PDB entry 2JA8 | X-ray diffraction, 3.80 A resolution | chains A and B of the 15 polymer chains in the assembly

[Chain A]
Molecule: DNA-directed RNA polymerase II largest subunit
Organism: Saccharomyces cerevisiae
Notes: EC 2.7.7.6
Reference sequence: P04050 (RPB1_YEAST); numbering as in UniProt (aligned over 1-1733)
Sequence (1733 residues; row label = number of the first residue in the row):
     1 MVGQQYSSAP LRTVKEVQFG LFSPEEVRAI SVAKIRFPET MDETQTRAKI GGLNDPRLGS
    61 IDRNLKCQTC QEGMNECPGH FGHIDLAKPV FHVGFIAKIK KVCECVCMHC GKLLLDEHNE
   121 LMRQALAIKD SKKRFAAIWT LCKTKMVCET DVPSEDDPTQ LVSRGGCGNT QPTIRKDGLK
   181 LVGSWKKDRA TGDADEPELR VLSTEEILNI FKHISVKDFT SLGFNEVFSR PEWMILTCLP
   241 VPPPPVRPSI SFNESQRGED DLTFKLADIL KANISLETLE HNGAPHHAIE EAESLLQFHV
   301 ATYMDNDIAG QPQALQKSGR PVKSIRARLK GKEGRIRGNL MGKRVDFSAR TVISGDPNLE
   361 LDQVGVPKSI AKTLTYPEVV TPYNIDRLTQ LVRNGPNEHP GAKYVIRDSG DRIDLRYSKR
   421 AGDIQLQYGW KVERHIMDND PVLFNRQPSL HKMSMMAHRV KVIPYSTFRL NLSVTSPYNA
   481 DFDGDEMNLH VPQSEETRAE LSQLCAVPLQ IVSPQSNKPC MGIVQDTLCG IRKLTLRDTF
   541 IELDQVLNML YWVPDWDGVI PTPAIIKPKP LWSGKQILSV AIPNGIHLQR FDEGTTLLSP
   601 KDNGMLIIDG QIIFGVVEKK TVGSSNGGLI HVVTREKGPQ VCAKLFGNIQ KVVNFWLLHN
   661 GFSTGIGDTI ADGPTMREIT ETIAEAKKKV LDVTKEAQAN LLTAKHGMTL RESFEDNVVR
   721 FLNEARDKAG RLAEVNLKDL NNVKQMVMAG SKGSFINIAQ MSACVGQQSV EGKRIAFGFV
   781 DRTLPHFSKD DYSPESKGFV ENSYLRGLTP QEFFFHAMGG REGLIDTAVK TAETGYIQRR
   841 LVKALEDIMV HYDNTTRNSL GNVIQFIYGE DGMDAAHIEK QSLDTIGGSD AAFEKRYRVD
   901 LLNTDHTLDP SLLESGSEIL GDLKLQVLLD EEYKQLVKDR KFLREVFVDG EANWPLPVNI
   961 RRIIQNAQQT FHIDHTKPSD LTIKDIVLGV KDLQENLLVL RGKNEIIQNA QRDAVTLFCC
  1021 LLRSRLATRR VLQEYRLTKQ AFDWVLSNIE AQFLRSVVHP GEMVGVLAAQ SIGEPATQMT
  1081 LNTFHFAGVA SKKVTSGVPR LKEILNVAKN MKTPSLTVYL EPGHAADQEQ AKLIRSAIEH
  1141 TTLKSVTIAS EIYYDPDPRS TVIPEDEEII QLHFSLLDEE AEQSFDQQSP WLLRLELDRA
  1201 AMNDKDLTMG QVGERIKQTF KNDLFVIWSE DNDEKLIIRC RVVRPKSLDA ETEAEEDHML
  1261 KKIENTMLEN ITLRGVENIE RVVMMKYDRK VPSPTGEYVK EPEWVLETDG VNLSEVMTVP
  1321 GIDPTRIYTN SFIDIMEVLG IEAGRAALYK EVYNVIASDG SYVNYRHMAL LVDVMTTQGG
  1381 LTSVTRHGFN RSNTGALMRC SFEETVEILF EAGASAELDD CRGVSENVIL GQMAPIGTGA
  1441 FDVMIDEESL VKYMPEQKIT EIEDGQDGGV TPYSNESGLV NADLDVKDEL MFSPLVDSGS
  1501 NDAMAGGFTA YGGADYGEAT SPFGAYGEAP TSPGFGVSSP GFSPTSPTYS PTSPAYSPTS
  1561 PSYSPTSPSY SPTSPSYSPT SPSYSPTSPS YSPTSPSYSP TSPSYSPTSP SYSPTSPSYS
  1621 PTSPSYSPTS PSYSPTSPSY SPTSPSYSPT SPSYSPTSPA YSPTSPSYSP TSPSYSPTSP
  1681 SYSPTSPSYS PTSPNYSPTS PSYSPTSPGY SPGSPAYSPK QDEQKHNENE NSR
Disordered / not traced: 1, 190-194, 1082-1091, 1177-1186, 1246-1253, 1456-1733
UniProt features mapped onto this chain:
  - region: Pro-248 to Asp-260 (Lid loop), Asn-306 to Lys-323 (Rudder loop), Pro-810 to Glu-822 (Bridging helix)
  - binding site (Zn(2+)): Cys-67, Cys-70, Cys-77, His-80, Cys-107, Cys-110, Cys-148, Cys-167
  - binding site (Mg(2+)): Asp-481, Asp-483, Asp-485
  - modified residue: Thr-1471 (Phosphothreonine)
  - cross-link (Glycyl lysine isopeptide (Lys-Gly)): Lys-695 (interchain with G-Cter in ubiquitin), Lys-1246 (interchain with G-Cter in ubiquitin), Lys-1350 (interchain with G-Cter in ubiquitin)
  - natural variant: Ser-1653 to Pro-1659 (deletion: In strain: A364A)
  - mutagenesis: Lys-1246 (K1246R: Impairs ubiquitination during transcription stress)
Bound ions: Zn2+ site 1: Cys-77, His-80; Zn2+ site 2: Cys-110, Cys-167; Mg2+: Asp-481, Asp-483, Asp-485 (shared with 1 residue of chain P)

[Chain B]
Molecule: DNA-directed RNA polymerase II 140 kDa polypeptide
Organism: Saccharomyces cerevisiae
Notes: EC 2.7.7.6
Reference sequence: P08518 (RPB2_YEAST); residues 1-1224 here = UniProt positions 1-1224
Sequence (1224 residues; numbered 1 to 1224; the number before each row is that of its first residue):
     1 MSDLANSEKY YDEDPYGFED ESAPITAEDS WAVISAFFRE KGLVSQQLDS FNQFVDYTLQ
    61 DIICEDSTLI LEQLAQHTTE SDNISRKYEI SFGKIYVTKP MVNESDGVTH ALYPQEARLR
   121 NLTYSSGLFV DVKKRTYEAI DVPGRELKYE LIAEESEDDS ESGKVFIGRL PIMLRSKNCY
   181 LSEATESDLY KLKECPFDMG GYFIINGSEK VLIAQERSAG NIVQVFKKAA PSPISHVAEI
   241 RSALEKGSRF ISTLQVKLYG REGSSARTIK ATLPYIKQDI PIVIIFRALG IIPDGEILEH
   301 ICYDVNDWQM LEMLKPCVED GFVIQDRETA LDFIGRRGTA LGIKKEKRIQ YAKDILQKEF
   361 LPHITQLEGF ESRKAFFLGY MINRLLLCAL DRKDQDDRDH FGKKRLDLAG PLLAQLFKTL
   421 FKKLTKDIFR YMQRTVEEAH DFNMKLAINA KTITSGLKYA LATGNWGEQK KAMSSRAGVS
   481 QVLNRYTYSS TLSHLRRTNT PIGRDGKLAK PRQLHNTHWG LVCPAETPEG QACGLVKNLS
   541 LMSCISVGTD PMPIITFLSE WGMEPLEDYV PHQSPDATRV FVNGVWHGVH RNPARLMETL
   601 RTLRRKGDIN PEVSMIRDIR EKELKIFTDA GRVYRPLFIV EDDESLGHKE LKVRKGHIAK
   661 LMATEYQDIE GGFEDVEEYT WSSLLNEGLV EYIDAEEEES ILIAMQPEDL EPAEANEEND
   721 LDVDPAKRIR VSHHATTFTH CEIHPSMILG VAASIIPFPD HNQSPRNTYQ SAMGKQAMGV
   781 FLTNYNVRMD TMANILYYPQ KPLGTTRAME YLKFRELPAG QNAIVAIACY SGYNQEDSMI
   841 MNQSSIDRGL FRSLFFRSYM DQEKKYGMSI TETFEKPQRT NTLRMKHGTY DKLDDDGLIA
   901 PGVRVSGEDV IIGKTTPISP DEEELGQRTA YHSKRDASTP LRSTENGIVD QVLVTTNQDG
   961 LKFVKVRVRT TKIPQIGDKF ASRHGQKGTI GITYRREDMP FTAEGIVPDL IINPHAIPSR
  1021 MTVAHLIECL LSKVAALSGN EGDASPFTDI TVEGISKLLR EHGYQSRGFE VMYNGHTGKK
  1081 LMAQIFFGPT YYQRLRHMVD DKIHARARGP MQVLTRQPVE GRSRDGGLRF GEMERDCMIA
  1141 HGAASFLKER LMEASDAFRV HICGICGLMT VIAKLNHNQF ECKGCDNKID IYQIHIPYAA
  1201 KLLFQELMAM NITPRLYTDR SRDF
Disordered / not traced: 1-17, 71-89, 134-163, 438-445, 503-509, 669-677, 716-721, 920-932
Bound ions: Zn2+: Cys-1166, Cys-1182, Cys-1185

[How chain A and chain B interact]
Residue-residue contacts (390; chain A residue first):
  Val-2(A) / Ala-1157(B)
  Val-2(A) / Phe-1158(B)
  Val-2(A) / Arg-1159(B)
  Val-2(A) / His-1195(B)
  Gln-4(A) / Arg-1159(B)
  Gln-5(A) / Arg-1159(B)  hydrogen bond (backbone-side chain)
  Gln-5(A) / Leu-1175(B)
  Ser-7(A) / His-1161(B)
  Ser-7(A) / Leu-1175(B)
  Ser-7(A) / Gln-1193(B)  hydrogen bond
  Ser-8(A) / Asn-1178(B)  hydrogen bond
  Ser-8(A) / Phe-1180(B)
  Ala-9(A) / His-1161(B)
  Ala-9(A) / Phe-1180(B)  hydrophobic
  Ala-9(A) / Gln-1193(B)
  Pro-10(A) / Ile-1191(B)
  Pro-10(A) / Tyr-1192(B)
  Pro-10(A) / Gln-1193(B)  hydrogen bond (backbone-backbone)
  Leu-11(A) / Gln-1193(B)
  Leu-11(A) / His-1195(B)
  Arg-12(A) / Tyr-1192(B)  hydrogen bond
  Arg-12(A) / Gln-1193(B)  hydrogen bond (backbone-backbone)
  Arg-12(A) / Ile-1194(B)
  Arg-12(A) / Thr-1218(B)
  Arg-12(A) / Asp-1219(B)
  Thr-13(A) / Thr-1218(B)
  Val-14(A) / Leu-1216(B)  hydrophobic
  Val-14(A) / Tyr-1217(B)
  Lys-15(A) / Tyr-1217(B)  hydrogen bond (backbone-backbone)
  Lys-15(A) / Thr-1218(B)
  Lys-15(A) / Asp-1219(B)
  Lys-15(A) / Arg-1220(B)  hydrogen bond (backbone-side chain)
  Glu-16(A) / Arg-1215(B)
  Glu-16(A) / Leu-1216(B)
  Glu-16(A) / Tyr-1217(B)  hydrogen bond (backbone-backbone)
  Glu-16(A) / Asp-1219(B)
  Glu-16(A) / Arg-1220(B)
  Glu-16(A) / Ser-1221(B)  hydrogen bond (side chain-backbone)
  Glu-16(A) / Arg-1222(B)  hydrogen bond (side chain-backbone)
  Val-17(A) / Arg-1215(B)
  Gln-18(A) / Thr-1213(B)
  Gln-18(A) / Pro-1214(B)
  Gln-18(A) / Arg-1215(B)  hydrogen bond (backbone-backbone)
  Phe-19(A) / Thr-1213(B)
  Phe-19(A) / Pro-1214(B)  hydrophobic
  Gly-20(A) / Ile-1212(B)
  Gly-20(A) / Thr-1213(B)  hydrogen bond (backbone-backbone)
  Leu-21(A) / Asn-1211(B)
  Leu-21(A) / Thr-1213(B)  hydrogen bond (backbone-side chain)
  Phe-22(A) / Met-1208(B)  hydrophobic
  Phe-22(A) / Asn-1211(B)  hydrogen bond (backbone-backbone)
  Phe-22(A) / Thr-1213(B)
  Glu-26(A) / Leu-1168(B)
  Glu-26(A) / Arg-1215(B)  salt bridge
  Ala-29(A) / Gly-1184(B)
  Ile-30(A) / Leu-1168(B)  hydrophobic
  Ile-30(A) / Thr-1170(B)
  Ile-30(A) / Lys-1183(B)
  Arg-63(A) / Arg-884(B)
  Gln-68(A) / Ile-1172(B)
  Thr-69(A) / Lys-1174(B)
  Cys-70(A) / Ala-1173(B)
  Gln-71(A) / Asn-1176(B)  hydrogen bond
  Glu-72(A) / Lys-1174(B)
  Glu-72(A) / Leu-1175(B)
  Met-74(A) / Arg-1116(B)
  Asn-75(A) / Arg-1116(B)
  Glu-76(A) / Arg-1159(B)  salt bridge
  Glu-76(A) / Leu-1175(B)
  Pro-78(A) / Lys-1201(B)
  Gly-79(A) / Lys-1201(B)
  Gly-79(A) / Gln-1205(B)
  Phe-81(A) / Gln-1205(B)
  Phe-81(A) / Met-1208(B)  hydrophobic
  Phe-81(A) / Ala-1209(B)
  His-92(A) / Met-1210(B)  hydrogen bond (side chain-backbone)
  Pro-240(A) / Met-1208(B)
  Pro-240(A) / Ala-1209(B)
  Pro-240(A) / Asn-1211(B)
  Pro-242(A) / Ala-1209(B)
  Pro-245(A) / Leu-1114(B)
  Pro-245(A) / Tyr-1198(B)
  Pro-245(A) / Lys-1201(B)
  Val-246(A) / Leu-1114(B)
  Val-246(A) / Gln-1205(B)
  Pro-248(A) / Leu-1114(B)
  Asn-253(A) / Arg-884(B)  hydrogen bond
  Asn-253(A) / Arg-935(B)
  Glu-254(A) / Arg-935(B)  salt bridge
  Ser-255(A) / Ile-918(B)
  Tyr-303(A) / Ala-1209(B)
  Met-304(A) / Met-1210(B)  hydrophobic
  Leu-315(A) / Lys-471(B)
  Gly-319(A) / Lys-471(B)
  Ile-325(A) / Glu-1206(B)
  Ile-325(A) / Ala-1209(B)  hydrophobic
  Ile-325(A) / Met-1210(B)  hydrophobic
  Arg-328(A) / Glu-1206(B)  salt bridge
  Leu-329(A) / Leu-1203(B)  hydrophobic
  Leu-329(A) / Glu-1206(B)
  Leu-329(A) / Leu-1207(B)  hydrophobic
  Leu-329(A) / Met-1210(B)  hydrophobic
  Arg-335(A) / Leu-1114(B)
  Arg-335(A) / Ala-1199(B)
  Arg-335(A) / Leu-1202(B)
  Arg-335(A) / Glu-1206(B)  salt bridge
  Ile-336(A) / Leu-1203(B)  hydrophobic
  Arg-337(A) / Glu-1132(B)  salt bridge
  Gly-338(A) / Arg-1129(B)  hydrogen bond (backbone-side chain)
  Asn-339(A) / Thr-1115(B)  hydrogen bond
  Asn-339(A) / Gln-1117(B)  hydrogen bond
  Asn-339(A) / Asp-1156(B)
  Asn-339(A) / Ala-1199(B)
  Leu-340(A) / Pro-1197(B)  hydrophobic
  Leu-340(A) / Ala-1199(B)  hydrophobic
  Leu-340(A) / Ala-1200(B)
  Leu-340(A) / Leu-1203(B)  hydrophobic
  Met-341(A) / Arg-1135(B)
  Gly-342(A) / Arg-1129(B)
  Gly-342(A) / Phe-1130(B)
  Lys-343(A) / Gln-1117(B)
  Lys-343(A) / Arg-1129(B)
  Lys-343(A) / Phe-1130(B)  hydrogen bond (backbone-backbone)
  Lys-343(A) / Leu-1151(B)  hydrogen bond (side chain-backbone)
  Lys-343(A) / Ser-1155(B)
  Lys-343(A) / Asp-1156(B)  salt bridge
  Lys-343(A) / Pro-1197(B)
  Arg-344(A) / Gln-1117(B)
  Arg-344(A) / Pro-1118(B)
  Arg-344(A) / Val-1119(B)
  Arg-344(A) / Glu-1120(B)  salt bridge
  Arg-344(A) / Gly-1127(B)
  Arg-344(A) / Leu-1128(B)
  Arg-344(A) / Ser-1155(B)  hydrogen bond (backbone-side chain)
  Val-345(A) / Pro-1118(B)  hydrophobic
  Val-345(A) / Gly-1127(B)
  Val-345(A) / Leu-1128(B)  hydrogen bond (backbone-backbone)
  Val-345(A) / Phe-1130(B)  hydrophobic
  Val-345(A) / Arg-1150(B)
  Val-345(A) / Ala-1154(B)
  Asp-346(A) / Arg-1106(B)  salt bridge
  Asp-346(A) / Arg-1108(B)
  Asp-346(A) / Met-1111(B)
  Asp-346(A) / Pro-1118(B)
  Asp-346(A) / Arg-1150(B)
  Asp-346(A) / Ala-1154(B)  hydrogen bond (backbone-backbone)
  Phe-347(A) / Arg-1106(B)  hydrogen bond (backbone-backbone)
  Phe-347(A) / Ala-1107(B)
  Phe-347(A) / Arg-1150(B)  hydrogen bond (backbone-side chain)
  Ser-348(A) / Ala-1105(B)
  Ser-348(A) / Arg-1106(B)  hydrogen bond (backbone-backbone)
  Ser-348(A) / Leu-1128(B)  hydrogen bond (side chain-backbone)
  Ala-349(A) / His-1104(B)
  Ala-349(A) / Ala-1105(B)  hydrophobic
  Ala-349(A) / Leu-1128(B)
  Arg-350(A) / Ile-1103(B)
  Arg-350(A) / His-1104(B)  hydrogen bond (backbone-backbone)
  Arg-350(A) / Leu-1128(B)
  Thr-351(A) / Ile-1103(B)
  Thr-351(A) / His-1104(B)
  Val-352(A) / Gly-977(B)
  Val-352(A) / Val-1099(B)  hydrophobic
  Asp-356(A) / Tyr-833(B)  hydrogen bond
  Pro-357(A) / Gly-832(B)
  Pro-357(A) / Tyr-833(B)  hydrophobic
  Asn-358(A) / Tyr-833(B)  hydrogen bond
  Ile-370(A) / Ala-1105(B)  hydrophobic
  Thr-373(A) / Ala-1105(B)
  Leu-374(A) / Arg-1106(B)
  Arg-412(A) / Arg-1108(B)
  Glu-433(A) / Arg-1108(B)  salt bridge
  Leu-443(A) / Phe-1146(B)  hydrophobic
  Gln-447(A) / Arg-1129(B)
  Gln-447(A) / Glu-1134(B)  hydrogen bond
  Ser-449(A) / Met-1133(B)
  Ser-449(A) / Glu-1134(B)  hydrogen bond
  Ser-449(A) / Cys-1137(B)
  His-451(A) / Cys-1137(B)  hydrogen bond (backbone-side chain)
  Lys-452(A) / Ala-1140(B)
  Lys-452(A) / His-1141(B)  hydrogen bond (backbone-side chain)
  Met-455(A) / Glu-1134(B)
  Met-455(A) / Met-1138(B)  hydrophobic
  Met-455(A) / His-1141(B)  hydrogen bond (backbone-side chain)
  Tyr-465(A) / Ile-976(B)  hydrophobic
  Ser-466(A) / Gln-975(B)  hydrogen bond
  Ser-466(A) / Val-1099(B)
  Ser-466(A) / Asp-1100(B)  hydrogen bond
  Ser-466(A) / Ile-1103(B)
  Thr-467(A) / Gly-977(B)
  Thr-467(A) / Val-1099(B)
  Arg-469(A) / Tyr-833(B)
  Arg-469(A) / Gly-991(B)  hydrogen bond (side chain-backbone)
  Leu-472(A) / Gln-835(B)
  Leu-472(A) / Glu-836(B)
  Thr-475(A) / Glu-836(B)
  Phe-482(A) / Gln-835(B)
  Phe-482(A) / Glu-836(B)  hydrogen bond (backbone-backbone)
  Phe-482(A) / Asp-837(B)
  Phe-482(A) / Ser-838(B)
  Phe-482(A) / Thr-989(B)  hydrogen bond (backbone-side chain)
  Asp-483(A) / Asp-837(B)
  Asp-483(A) / Lys-979(B)  hydrogen bond (backbone-side chain)
  Asp-483(A) / Lys-987(B)
  Asp-483(A) / Gly-988(B)
  Asp-483(A) / Thr-989(B)
  Gly-484(A) / Thr-989(B)
  His-490(A) / Phe-1130(B)
  His-490(A) / Arg-1150(B)  hydrogen bond
  Val-491(A) / Arg-1150(B)  hydrogen bond (backbone-side chain)
  Pro-492(A) / Glu-1149(B)
  Gln-493(A) / Glu-1149(B)  hydrogen bond (backbone-side chain)
  Ser-494(A) / Glu-1149(B)  hydrogen bond (backbone-side chain)
  Thr-497(A) / Phe-1146(B)
  Thr-497(A) / Glu-1149(B)  hydrogen bond
  Glu-500(A) / Ala-1143(B)
  Glu-500(A) / Ala-1144(B)  hydrogen bond (side chain-backbone)
  Glu-500(A) / Ser-1145(B)  hydrogen bond (side chain-backbone)
  Glu-500(A) / Phe-1146(B)  hydrogen bond (side chain-backbone)
  Leu-504(A) / His-1141(B)
  Cys-505(A) / Met-1138(B)  hydrophobic
  Cys-505(A) / His-1141(B)
  Gln-510(A) / His-1141(B)
  Val-524(A) / Gln-835(B)
  Gln-525(A) / Gln-835(B)
  Gln-525(A) / Glu-836(B)  hydrogen bond (side chain-backbone)
  Gln-525(A) / His-1015(B)
  Asp-526(A) / Cys-829(B)
  Asp-526(A) / Tyr-830(B)
  Asp-526(A) / Gly-832(B)
  Asp-526(A) / Gln-835(B)  hydrogen bond (backbone-side chain)
  Asp-526(A) / Asn-1013(B)  hydrogen bond
  Asp-526(A) / His-1015(B)  salt bridge
  Thr-527(A) / Gln-835(B)
  Cys-529(A) / His-1015(B)
  Leu-658(A) / Tyr-830(B)  hydrophobic
  Leu-658(A) / Ser-831(B)
  Leu-658(A) / Asn-1074(B)
  Leu-658(A) / His-1076(B)
  His-659(A) / Asn-1074(B)  hydrogen bond
  His-659(A) / Leu-1081(B)
  Asn-660(A) / Met-1082(B)
  Asn-660(A) / Ala-1083(B)  hydrogen bond (backbone-backbone)
  Gly-661(A) / Ala-1083(B)
  Phe-662(A) / Ile-827(B)
  Phe-662(A) / Ala-828(B)
  Phe-662(A) / Cys-829(B)  hydrogen bond (backbone-backbone)
  Phe-662(A) / Pro-1014(B)  hydrophobic
  Ser-663(A) / Ile-827(B)  hydrogen bond (side chain-backbone)
  Ser-663(A) / Pro-1014(B)
  Ser-663(A) / Gln-1084(B)
  Ser-663(A) / Ile-1085(B)
  Ser-663(A) / Phe-1086(B)  hydrogen bond (side chain-backbone)
  Thr-664(A) / Ile-827(B)
  Thr-664(A) / Phe-1086(B)
  Gly-665(A) / Leu-1026(B)
  Gly-665(A) / Phe-1086(B)
  Ile-666(A) / Leu-1026(B)
  Ile-666(A) / Leu-1030(B)  hydrophobic
  Ile-666(A) / Arg-1067(B)
  Ile-666(A) / Phe-1086(B)  hydrophobic
  Asp-668(A) / Phe-1069(B)
  Ile-670(A) / Arg-1067(B)
  Thr-680(A) / Ile-729(B)
  Met-746(A) / Pro-1014(B)
  Met-746(A) / His-1015(B)  hydrogen bond
  Met-746(A) / Pro-1018(B)  hydrophobic
  Ser-751(A) / His-1015(B)  hydrogen bond
  Lys-752(A) / His-1015(B)
  Lys-752(A) / Ser-1019(B)
  Gly-753(A) / Pro-1018(B)
  Asn-757(A) / Pro-1018(B)
  Asn-757(A) / Ser-1019(B)
  Asn-757(A) / Met-1021(B)
  Gln-760(A) / Met-1021(B)
  Met-761(A) / Met-1021(B)  hydrophobic
  Ala-776(A) / Asn-516(B)
  Gly-778(A) / His-400(B)
  Gly-778(A) / His-515(B)
  Gly-778(A) / Asn-516(B)  hydrogen bond (backbone-side chain)
  Gly-778(A) / Glu-699(B)
  Phe-779(A) / Asn-516(B)
  Phe-779(A) / Thr-517(B)
  Phe-779(A) / Glu-698(B)
  Phe-779(A) / Glu-699(B)
  Val-780(A) / Glu-699(B)  hydrogen bond (backbone-side chain)
  Arg-782(A) / Glu-698(B)
  Arg-782(A) / Glu-699(B)  hydrogen bond (side chain-backbone)
  Arg-782(A) / Ile-701(B)  hydrogen bond (side chain-backbone)
  Thr-783(A) / Asn-516(B)
  Pro-785(A) / Glu-698(B)
  Pro-785(A) / Ile-701(B)
  Pro-785(A) / Leu-702(B)
  Pro-785(A) / Ile-703(B)  hydrogen bond (backbone-backbone)
  His-786(A) / Trp-519(B)
  His-786(A) / Leu-702(B)
  His-786(A) / Ile-703(B)
  His-786(A) / Met-705(B)  hydrogen bond
  His-786(A) / Glu-742(B)  salt bridge
  Phe-787(A) / Leu-702(B)
  Lys-789(A) / Arg-620(B)
  Glu-795(A) / Val-731(B)
  Glu-801(A) / Ile-729(B)
  Asn-802(A) / Arg-728(B)
  Asn-802(A) / Ile-729(B)  hydrogen bond (side chain-backbone)
  Tyr-804(A) / His-761(B)  hydrogen bond (backbone-side chain)
  Tyr-804(A) / Asn-762(B)
  Tyr-804(A) / Gln-763(B)
  Tyr-804(A) / Met-1021(B)  hydrophobic
  Leu-805(A) / His-761(B)  hydrogen bond (backbone-side chain)
  Leu-805(A) / Val-1052(B)  hydrophobic
  Arg-806(A) / Lys-727(B)  hydrogen bond (side chain-backbone)
  Arg-806(A) / Arg-728(B)
  Arg-806(A) / Ile-729(B)
  Arg-806(A) / His-761(B)
  Gly-807(A) / Arg-728(B)
  Gly-807(A) / Asp-760(B)
  Gly-807(A) / His-761(B)
  Leu-808(A) / Arg-728(B)  hydrogen bond (backbone-side chain)
  Leu-808(A) / Asp-760(B)  hydrogen bond (backbone-backbone)
  Leu-808(A) / Phe-1047(B)
  Pro-810(A) / Trp-519(B)
  Pro-810(A) / Met-705(B)  hydrophobic
  Pro-810(A) / Pro-745(B)  hydrophobic
  Pro-810(A) / Phe-1047(B)  hydrophobic
  Phe-813(A) / Ile-748(B)  hydrophobic
  Phe-813(A) / Leu-749(B)  hydrophobic
  Phe-813(A) / Pro-759(B)
  Phe-813(A) / Phe-1047(B)  hydrophobic
  Phe-814(A) / Leu-514(B)  hydrophobic
  Phe-814(A) / His-515(B)
  Phe-814(A) / Trp-519(B)  hydrophobic
  His-816(A) / Gln-763(B)
  His-816(A) / Ser-764(B)  hydrogen bond (side chain-backbone)
  Ala-817(A) / Leu-514(B)  hydrophobic
  Ala-817(A) / Pro-524(B)  hydrophobic
  Ala-817(A) / Ser-764(B)
  Met-818(A) / Leu-514(B)
  Met-818(A) / Asn-516(B)
  Arg-821(A) / Arg-512(B)  hydrogen bond (side chain-backbone)
  Arg-821(A) / Leu-514(B)
  Arg-821(A) / Pro-524(B)  hydrogen bond (side chain-backbone)
  Arg-821(A) / Thr-527(B)
  Arg-821(A) / Gly-534(B)
  Glu-822(A) / Gln-513(B)
  Leu-824(A) / Pro-765(B)  hydrophobic
  Leu-824(A) / Thr-768(B)
  Leu-824(A) / Tyr-769(B)  hydrophobic
  Ile-825(A) / Arg-512(B)
  Ile-825(A) / Gln-513(B)
  Ala-828(A) / Gly-530(B)
  Gln-838(A) / Met-1133(B)
  Arg-839(A) / Glu-1132(B)  salt bridge
  Val-842(A) / Asp-1136(B)
  Lys-843(A) / Arg-1135(B)
  Glu-846(A) / Arg-1135(B)  salt bridge
  Met-1063(A) / Ile-1139(B)
  Val-1066(A) / Asp-1136(B)
  Val-1066(A) / Ile-1139(B)  hydrophobic
  Val-1066(A) / Ala-1140(B)  hydrophobic
  Gln-1070(A) / Cys-1137(B)
  Lys-1144(A) / Glu-262(B)
  Asn-1265(A) / Ser-265(B)
  Glu-1269(A) / Glu-262(B)
  Glu-1269(A) / Gly-263(B)
  Leu-1409(A) / Leu-1207(B)  hydrophobic
  Leu-1409(A) / Ile-1212(B)
  Phe-1410(A) / Met-1210(B)  hydrophobic
  Phe-1410(A) / Ile-1212(B)  hydrophobic
  Asp-1420(A) / Arg-1220(B)
  Asp-1420(A) / Arg-1222(B)  salt bridge
  Arg-1422(A) / Phe-1224(B)  hydrogen bond (side chain-backbone)
  Val-1424(A) / Ile-1139(B)  hydrophobic
  Ser-1425(A) / Arg-1135(B)
  Val-1428(A) / Leu-1147(B)  hydrophobic
  Val-1428(A) / Leu-1151(B)  hydrophobic
  Ile-1429(A) / Pro-1197(B)
  Ile-1429(A) / Ala-1200(B)
  Leu-1430(A) / His-1195(B)
  Leu-1430(A) / Ile-1196(B)
  Leu-1430(A) / Pro-1197(B)
  Gly-1431(A) / Lys-1148(B)
  Gly-1431(A) / Met-1152(B)
  Gly-1431(A) / Pro-1197(B)
  Met-1433(A) / Ser-1145(B)
  Ile-1436(A) / Ile-1139(B)  hydrophobic
  Ile-1436(A) / Gly-1142(B)
  Ile-1436(A) / Ala-1144(B)
  Thr-1438(A) / Gly-1142(B)  hydrogen bond (side chain-backbone)
  Thr-1438(A) / Ala-1144(B)
  Gly-1439(A) / Ala-1144(B)
Other interface residues (no listed pair), chain A (216 interface residues in all): Gly-3, Tyr-6, Val-27, Val-32, His-80, Trp-233, Leu-236, Cys-238, Pro-243, Ser-318, Arg-326, Ser-354, Gly-355, Ser-369, Thr-375, Tyr-404, Asn-445, Pro-448, Met-453, Asp-481, Glu-486, Asn-488, Glu-496, Leu-501, Leu-657, Gly-667, Asn-742, Phe-777, Leu-784, Thr-809, Gln-811, Gly-820, Leu-1397, Leu-1418, Gln-1432, Ala-1434, Gly-1437
Other interface residues (no listed pair), chain B (197 interface residues in all): Ser-264, Lys-470, His-518, Gln-531, Cys-533, Arg-635, Ala-695, Ser-700, Pro-725, Ala-726, Arg-730, Asn-767, Asn-834, Ile-990, Ile-1017, Val-1023, Ile-1027, Lys-1080, Lys-1102, Gly-1131, Val-1160, Cys-1166, Phe-1204, Asp-1223

[In short]
216 residues of chain A face 197 of chain B across their interface, with 79 hydrogen bonds and 15 salt
bridges. Among the polar pairs are Glu-26(A)/Arg-1215(B), Glu-76(A)/Arg-1159(B) and Glu-254(A)/Arg-935(B).
Here chain A is DNA-directed RNA polymerase II largest subunit and chain B is DNA-directed RNA polymerase II
140 kDa polypeptide, both from Saccharomyces cerevisiae. Entry 2JA8 (CPD lesion containing RNA Polymerase II
elongation complex D) was determined by X-ray diffraction (same publication as 2JA5, 2JA6 and 2JA7).
